2W61 - chain A; structure by X-ray diffraction, 1.62 A resolution.

[Chain A]
Name: Glycolipid-anchored surface protein 2
From: Saccharomyces cerevisiae
Notes: EC 2.4.1.-
UniProt: Q06135 (GAS2_YEAST); residues 1-555 here = UniProt positions 1-555
Chain sequence (555 residues; numbered 1 to 555; the number before each row is that of its first residue):
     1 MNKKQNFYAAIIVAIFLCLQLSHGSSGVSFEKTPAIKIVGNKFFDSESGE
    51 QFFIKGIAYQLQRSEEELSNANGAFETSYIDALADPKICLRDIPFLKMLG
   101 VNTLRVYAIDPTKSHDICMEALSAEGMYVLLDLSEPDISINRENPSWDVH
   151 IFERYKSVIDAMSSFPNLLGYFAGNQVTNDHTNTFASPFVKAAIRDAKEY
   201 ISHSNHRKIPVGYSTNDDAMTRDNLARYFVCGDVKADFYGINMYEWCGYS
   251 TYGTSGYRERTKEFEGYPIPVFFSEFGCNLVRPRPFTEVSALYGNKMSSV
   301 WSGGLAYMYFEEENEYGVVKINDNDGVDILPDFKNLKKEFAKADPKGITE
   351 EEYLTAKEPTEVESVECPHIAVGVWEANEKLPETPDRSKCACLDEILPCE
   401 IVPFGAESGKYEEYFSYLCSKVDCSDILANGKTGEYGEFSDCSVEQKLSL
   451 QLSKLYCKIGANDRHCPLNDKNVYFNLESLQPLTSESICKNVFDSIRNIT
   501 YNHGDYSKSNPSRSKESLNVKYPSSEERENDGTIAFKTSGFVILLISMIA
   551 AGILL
Disordered / not traced: 1-26, 65-70, 360-363, 507-555
Differences from the reference sequence: engineered mutation Gln176 (Glu in Q06135)
Swiss-Prot annotation at these positions:
  - active site: Glu275 (Nucleophile)
  - binding site ((1,3-beta-D-glucosyl)n): Tyr107, Ser134 to Arg142, Asn175, Asp217, Arg222, Tyr307
  - lipidation: Asp531 (GPI-anchor amidated aspartate)
  - glycosylation: Asn498 (N-linked (GlcNAc...) asparagine)
  - mutagenesis: Gln62 (Q62A: Slightly reduces catalytic activity), Tyr107 (Y107F/Q: Slightly reduces catalytic activity), Asp132 (D132N: Slightly reduces catalytic activity), Asn175 (N175A: Abolishes catalytic activity), Tyr244 (Y244F/Q: Moderately reduces hydrolysis, and causes a 10-fold reduction in transglycosylation activity), Glu275 (E275Q: Abolishes catalytic activity), Tyr307 (Y307Q: Moderately reduces catalytic activity), Phe404 (F404A: Slightly reduces catalytic activity), Tyr474 (Y474A: No effect)
Cystine bridges: Cys89-Cys118, Cys231-Cys367, Cys247-Cys278, Cys390-Cys442, Cys392-Cys489, Cys399-Cys466, Cys419-Cys424
Reported in the primary citation:
  - mutagenesis - N175A, E176Q, E275Q: abolished catalytic activity
  - mutagenesis - F404A: decreased catalytic activity on G19 laminarioligosaccharide
  - mutagenesis - Y474A: unchanged catalytic activity on G19 laminarioligosaccharide
  - mutagenesis - Y107F, Y244Q, Y307Q: decreased catalytic activity
  - mutagenesis - Y244F (10-fold): decreased catalytic activity on transglycosylation
  - mutagenesis - Q62A, D132N: unchanged catalytic activity

[In short]
UniProt lists active-site residue Glu275, 14 (1,3-beta-D-glucosyl)n-binding residues and 9 mutagenesis sites.
The paper reports that N175A, E176Q and E275Q abolish catalytic activity; Y107F, Y244Q and Y307Q reduce
catalytic activity; 11 substitutions were tested in all.
Chain A is Glycolipid-anchored surface protein 2 (Saccharomyces cerevisiae); the structure, Saccharomyces
cerevisiae Gas2p apostructure (E176Q mutant), was determined by X-ray diffraction (same publication as 2W62
and 2W63).
